5VOZ - chains D and K of the 33 polymer chains in the assembly; structure by electron microscopy, 7.60 A resolution (low resolution: residue-level contacts below are approximate; hydrogen-bond / salt-bridge calls are withheld).

[Chain D]
Name: V-type proton ATPase subunit B
From: Saccharomyces cerevisiae (strain ATCC 204508 / S288c)
Reference sequence: P16140 (VATB_YEAST); numbering as in UniProt (aligned over 1-517)
Sequence (517 residues; each row starts with the number of its first residue):
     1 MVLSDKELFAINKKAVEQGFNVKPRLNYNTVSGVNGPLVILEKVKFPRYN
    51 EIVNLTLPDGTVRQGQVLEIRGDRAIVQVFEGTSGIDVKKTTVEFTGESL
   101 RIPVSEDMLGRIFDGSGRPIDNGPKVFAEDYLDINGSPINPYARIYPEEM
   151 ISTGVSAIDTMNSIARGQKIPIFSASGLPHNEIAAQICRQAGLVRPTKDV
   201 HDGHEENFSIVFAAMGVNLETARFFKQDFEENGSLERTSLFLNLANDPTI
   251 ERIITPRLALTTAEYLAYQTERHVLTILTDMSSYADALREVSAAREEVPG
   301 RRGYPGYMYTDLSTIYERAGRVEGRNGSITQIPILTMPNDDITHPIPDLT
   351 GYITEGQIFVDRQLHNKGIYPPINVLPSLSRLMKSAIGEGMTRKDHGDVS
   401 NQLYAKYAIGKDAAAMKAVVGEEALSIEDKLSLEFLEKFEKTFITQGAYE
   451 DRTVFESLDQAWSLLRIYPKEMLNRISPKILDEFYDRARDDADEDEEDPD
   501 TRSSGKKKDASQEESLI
Not modelled in the structure: 1-28, 486-517
Swiss-Prot annotation at these positions:
  - binding site (ATP): Arg381
  - modified residue (Phosphoserine): Ser4, Ser137, Ser503, Ser504, Ser511, Ser515
  - cross-link (Glycyl lysine isopeptide (Lys-Gly)): Lys14 (interchain with G-Cter in ubiquitin), Lys508 (interchain with G-Cter in ubiquitin)

[Chain K]
Name: V-type proton ATPase subunit E
From: Saccharomyces cerevisiae (strain ATCC 204508 / S288c)
Reference sequence: P22203 (VATE_YEAST); residues 1-233 here = UniProt positions 1-233
Sequence (233 residues; row label = number of the first residue in the row):
     1 MSSAITALTPNQVNDELNKMQAFIRKEAEEKAKEIQLKADQEYEIEKTNI
    51 VRNETNNIDGNFKSKLKKAMLSQQITKSTIANKMRLKVLSAREQSLDGIF
   101 EETKEKLSGIANNRDEYKPILQSLIVEALLKLLEPKAIVKALERDVDLIE
   151 SMKDDIMREYGEKAQRAPLEEIVISNDYLNKDLVSGGVVVSNASDKIEIN
   201 NTLEERLKLLSEEALPAIRLELYGPSKTRKFFD
Not modelled in the structure: 1-7, 225-233

[Chain D / chain K interface]
Pairs across the interface (5; chain D residue first):
  Asn29(D) - Lys196(K)
  Val93(D) - Lys196(K)
  Val93(D) - Glu198(K)
  Glu94(D) - Glu198(K)
  Glu230(D) - Gln74(K)
Interface residues without a listed pair, chain D (8 interface residues in all): Thr30, Thr92, Gly110, Ala128
Interface residues without a listed pair, chain K (6 interface residues in all): Asn82, Ile197, Pro216

[In short]
8 residues of chain D face 6 of chain K across their interface. Curated annotation (UniProt) lists ATP-binding
residue Arg381(D) on chain D.
Here chain D is V-type proton ATPase subunit B and chain K is V-type proton ATPase subunit E, both from
Saccharomyces cerevisiae (strain ATCC 204508 / S288c). Entry 5VOZ (Yeast V-ATPase in complex with Legionella
pneumophila effector SidK (rotational state 3)) was determined by electron microscopy, deposited together with
5VOX, 5VOY, 5UF5 and 5UFK.
